3VJ6 - chains A and P of the 3 polymer chains in the assembly; structure by X-ray diffraction, 1.90 A resolution.

[Chain A]
Molecule: H-2 class I histocompatibility antigen, D-37 alpha chain
From: Mus musculus
Notes: fragment: Qa-1b extracellular domain
UniProtKB: P06339 (HA15_MOUSE); residues 1-277 here correspond to UniProt positions 21-297 (UniProt number = residue number + 20)
Chain sequence (277 residues; each row starts with the number of its first residue):
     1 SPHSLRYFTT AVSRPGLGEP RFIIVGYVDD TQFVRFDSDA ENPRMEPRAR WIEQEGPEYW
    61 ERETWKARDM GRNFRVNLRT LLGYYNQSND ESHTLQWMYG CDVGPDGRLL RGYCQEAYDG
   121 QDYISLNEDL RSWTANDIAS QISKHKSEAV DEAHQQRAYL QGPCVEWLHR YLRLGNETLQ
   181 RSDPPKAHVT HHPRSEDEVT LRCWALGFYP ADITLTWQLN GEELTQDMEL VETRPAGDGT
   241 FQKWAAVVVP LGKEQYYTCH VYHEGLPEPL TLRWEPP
Cystine bridges: C101-C164, C203-C259
Metal / ion sites: Ni2+ near H260 (its only coordinating residue here)
Swiss-Prot annotation at these positions:
  - region: E275 to P277 (Connecting peptide)
  - glycosylation (N-linked (GlcNAc...) asparagine): N86, N176

[Chain P]
Molecule: Qdm peptide
UniProtKB: P01897 (HA1L_MOUSE); residues 1-9 here correspond to UniProt positions 3-11 (UniProt number = residue number + 2)
Chain sequence (9 residues; each row starts with the number of its first residue):
     1 AMAPRTLLL

[Chain A / chain P interface]
Contacting residue pairs (40; chain A residue first):
  Y7(A) - A1(P)  hydrogen bond (side chain-backbone)
  Y7(A) - M2(P)  hydrophobic
  I24(A) - M2(P)  hydrophobic
  M45(A) - M2(P)  hydrophobic
  E63(A) - A1(P)
  E63(A) - M2(P)  hydrogen bond (side chain-backbone)
  K66(A) - M2(P)  hydrogen bond (side chain-backbone)
  A67(A) - M2(P)
  M70(A) - A3(P)
  N73(A) - T6(P)
  F74(A) - T6(P)
  N77(A) - L7(P)  hydrogen bond (side chain-backbone)
  N77(A) - L8(P)
  N77(A) - L9(P)  hydrogen bond (side chain-backbone)
  T80(A) - L9(P)
  L81(A) - L9(P)  hydrophobic
  Y84(A) - L9(P)  hydrogen bond (side chain-backbone)
  L95(A) - L9(P)  hydrophobic
  W97(A) - R5(P)
  W97(A) - T6(P)
  Y99(A) - M2(P)
  Y99(A) - A3(P)  hydrogen bond (side chain-backbone)
  E116(A) - T6(P)
  E116(A) - L7(P)
  E116(A) - L9(P)
  I124(A) - L7(P)  hydrophobic
  W133(A) - L7(P)  hydrophobic
  S143(A) - L9(P)  hydrogen bond (side chain-backbone)
  K146(A) - L8(P)
  K146(A) - L9(P)  hydrogen bond (side chain-backbone)
  E152(A) - R5(P)  salt bridge
  E152(A) - L7(P)
  Q155(A) - R5(P)
  Q156(A) - R5(P)  hydrogen bond (side chain-backbone)
  Y159(A) - A1(P)  hydrogen bond (side chain-backbone)
  Y159(A) - M2(P)
  Y159(A) - A3(P)  hydrophobic
  Y159(A) - P4(P)
  W167(A) - A1(P)
  Y171(A) - A1(P)  hydrogen bond (side chain-backbone)
Also at the interface, not in a pair above, chain A (34 interface residues in all): L5, Y59, R62, C114, Y123, S147, V150
From the paper, about this interface:
  - pairs named by the authors: Y7(A)-A1(P) (hydrogen bond), I24(A)-M2(P) (hydrophobic contact), M45(A)-M2(P) (hydrophobic contact), E63(A)-M2(P) (hydrogen bond), K66(A)-M2(P) (hydrogen bond), M70(A)-M2(P) (hydrophobic contact), M70(A)-A3(P), N77(A)-L9(P), T80(A)-L9(P), L81(A)-L9(P), Y84(A)-L9(P), L95(A)-L9(P), Y99(A)-M2(P) (hydrophobic contact), Y99(A)-A3(P), E116(A)-L9(P), W133(A)-L7(P) (hydrophobic contact), S143(A)-L9(P), E152(A)-L7(P) (hydrophobic contact), E152(A)-R5(P) (salt bridge), Y159(A)-A3(P)

[In short]
Chain A and chain P form an interface of 34 and 9 residues respectively, with 12 hydrogen bonds and 1 salt
bridge. Polar pairs include E152(A)-R5(P), Y7(A)-A1(P) and E63(A)-M2(P). The paper describes hydrogen bonds
between Y7(A) and A1(P), E63(A) and M2(P) and K66(A) and M2(P); hydrophobic contacts between I24(A) and M2(P),
M45(A) and M2(P) and M70(A) and M2(P) among others; contacts between M70(A) and A3(P), N77(A) and L9(P) and
T80(A) and L9(P) among others.
Chain A is H-2 class I histocompatibility antigen, D-37 alpha chain (Mus musculus) and chain P is Qdm peptide;
the structure, Structure of the MHC class Ib molecule Qa-1b, was determined by X-ray diffraction.
